7CBQ - chains A and B; structure by X-ray diffraction, 1.59 A resolution.

[Chain A (and B)]
Name: cAMP-specific 3', 5'-cyclic phosphodiesterase 4D
Organism: Homo sapiens
Notes: EC 3.1.4.53; chain B of this document is another copy of the same molecule, construct and numbering; everything in this record applies to it too
UniProt: Q08499 (PDE4D_HUMAN); residues 86-413 here correspond to UniProt positions 388-715 (UniProt number = residue number + 302)
Chain sequence (349 residues; row label = number of the first residue in the row):
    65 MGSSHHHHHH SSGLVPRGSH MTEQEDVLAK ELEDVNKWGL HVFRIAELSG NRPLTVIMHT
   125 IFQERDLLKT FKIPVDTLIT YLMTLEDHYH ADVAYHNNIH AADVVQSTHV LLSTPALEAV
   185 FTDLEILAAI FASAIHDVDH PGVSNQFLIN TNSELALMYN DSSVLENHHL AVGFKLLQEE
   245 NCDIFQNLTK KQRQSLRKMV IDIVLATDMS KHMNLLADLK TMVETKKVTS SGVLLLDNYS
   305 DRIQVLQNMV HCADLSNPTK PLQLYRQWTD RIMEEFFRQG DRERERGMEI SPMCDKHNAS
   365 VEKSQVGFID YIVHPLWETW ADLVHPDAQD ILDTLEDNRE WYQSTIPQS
Not modelled in the structure: 65-85, 412-413 (chain B: 65-87, 413)
Construct notes: expression tag (65-85)
UniProt features mapped onto this chain:
  - active site: H160 (Proton donor)
  - binding site (3',5'-cyclic AMP): H160, Q369, F372
  - binding site (AMP): H160, D201, D318, N321, Q369, F372
  - binding site (Zn(2+)): H164, H200, D201, D318
  - binding site (Mg(2+)): D201
  - binding site (Mn(2+)): D201

[How chain A and chain B interact]
Pairs across the interface (27; chain A residue first):
  E218(A) - K239(B)  salt bridge
  A220(A) - R261(B)  hydrogen bond (backbone-side chain)
  L221(A) - A235(B)
  L221(A) - F238(B)  hydrophobic
  L221(A) - K239(B)
  M222(A) - M222(B)  hydrophobic
  M222(A) - Y223(B)  hydrogen bond (backbone-side chain)
  M222(A) - A235(B)
  Y223(A) - M222(B)  hydrogen bond (side chain-backbone)
  Y223(A) - Y223(B)  hydrophobic
  N224(A) - N231(B)  hydrogen bond
  N224(A) - L234(B)
  N224(A) - A235(B)
  N224(A) - R261(B)
  N224(A) - I265(B)
  D225(A) - R261(B)  salt bridge
  N231(A) - N224(B)  hydrogen bond
  L234(A) - N224(B)
  A235(A) - L221(B)
  A235(A) - M222(B)
  A235(A) - N224(B)
  F238(A) - L221(B)  hydrophobic
  K239(A) - L221(B)
  R261(A) - A220(B)  hydrogen bond (side chain-backbone)
  R261(A) - N224(B)
  R261(A) - D225(B)  salt bridge
  I265(A) - N224(B)
Also at the interface, not in a pair above, chain A (16 interface residues in all): N214, Q242
Also at the interface, not in a pair above, chain B (16 interface residues in all): E218, Q242, Q258

[Summary]
Chain A and chain B each contribute 16 residues to their interface, with 6 hydrogen bonds and 3 salt bridges.
Polar contacts include E218(A)-K239(B), D225(A)-R261(B) and A220(A)-R261(B).
Both chains are cAMP-specific 3', 5'-cyclic phosphodiesterase 4D (Homo sapiens). Entry 7CBQ (Crystal structure
of PDE4D catalytic domain in complex with Apremilast) was determined by X-ray diffraction (same publication as
7CBJ).
